9ITX - chains K and T of the 16 polymer chains in the assembly; structure by electron microscopy, 4.10 A resolution (low resolution: residue-level contacts below are approximate; hydrogen-bond / salt-bridge calls are withheld).

== Chain K ==
Name: ATP synthase subunit c
Organism: Chloroflexus aurantiacus J-10-fl
Reference sequence: A9WGS9 (ATPL_CHLAA); numbering as in UniProt (aligned over 1-76)
Chain sequence (76 residues; row label = number of the first residue in the row):
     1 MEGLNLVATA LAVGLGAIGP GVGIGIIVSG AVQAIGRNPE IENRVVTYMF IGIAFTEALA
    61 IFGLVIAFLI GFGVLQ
Disordered / not traced: 73-76
Curated features (UniProtKB/Swiss-Prot):
  - site: Glu57 (Reversibly protonated during proton transport)

== Chain T ==
Name: ATP synthase subunit a
Organism: Chloroflexus aurantiacus J-10-fl
Reference sequence: A9WGT0 (A9WGT0_CHLAA); residue numbers follow UniProt; this construct covers 1-312
Chain sequence (312 residues; each row starts with the number of its first residue):
     1 MSTRTRNILI IVGALIISIA SRFFLYTGPP HVEVAAEVIF DGIPGFPITN SFVVAIIIDI
    61 FVIALAVAAT RNLQMVPRGL QNVMEFILES LYNLFRNINA KYVATAFPLV ATIFLFVLFG
   121 NWFGLLPGVG SIGVCHEKKE EHAVVDERLA LAAPAAPLSS VAAAEGEEIH DTCAAQGKKL
   181 VPLFRAPAAD LNFTFAIAVI SFVFIEYWGF RALGPGYLKK FFNTNGIMSF VGIIEFISEL
   241 VKPFALAFRL FGNIFAGEVL LVVMAFLVPL LLPLPFYGFE VFVGFIQALI FALLTYAFLN
   301 IAVTGHDEEH AH
Disordered / not traced: 1-46, 137-169, 305-312

== How chain K and chain T interact ==
Pairs across the interface - 5 pairs, chain K then chain T:
  Arg44(K) with Asn97(T)
  Thr47(K) with Ile98(T)
  Ile51(K) with Ala297(T)
  Ile61(K) with Phe248(T); Arg249(T)
Interface residues without a listed pair, chain K (8 interface residues in all): Phe50, Ala58, Phe62, Val65
Interface residues without a listed pair, chain T (7 interface residues in all): Ala245, Ile290

== Summary ==
The interface between chain K and chain T involves 8 residues on one side and 7 on the other.
Here chain K is ATP synthase subunit c and chain T is ATP synthase subunit a, both from Chloroflexus
aurantiacus J-10-fl. Entry 9ITX (Chloroflexus aurantiacus ADP-bound ATP synthase, state 2, focused refinement
of FO) was determined by electron microscopy (same publication as 9ITJ, 9ITK, 9ITL, 9ITM, 9ITN, 9ITO and 11
further entries).
